Entry 1LOF (X-ray diffraction, 2.30 A resolution); this record covers chains A and C of the 4 polymer chains in the assembly.

[Chain A]
Name: Legume isolectin I (alpha chain)
Source organism: Lathyrus ochrus
Reference sequence: P04122 (LECB_LATOC); residue numbers follow UniProt; this construct covers 1-181
Amino-acid sequence (181 residues; each row starts with the number of its first residue):
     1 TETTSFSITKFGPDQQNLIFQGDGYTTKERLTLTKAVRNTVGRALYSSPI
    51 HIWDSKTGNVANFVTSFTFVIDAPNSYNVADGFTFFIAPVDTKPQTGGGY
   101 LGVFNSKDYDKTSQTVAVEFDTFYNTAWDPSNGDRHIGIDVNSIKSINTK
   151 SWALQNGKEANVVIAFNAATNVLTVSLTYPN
Construct notes: conflict Ala-153 (Lys in P04122)
Bound ions: Mn2+: Glu-119, Asp-121, Asp-129; Ca2+: Asp-121, Phe-123, Asn-125, Asp-129
UniProt features mapped onto this chain:
  - binding site (Mn(2+)): Glu-119, Asp-121, Asp-129, His-136
  - binding site (Ca(2+)): Asp-121, Phe-123, Asn-125, Asp-129
  - natural variant: Gln-16 (Q16P: In beta-2), Ser-66 (S66A: In beta-2), Ala-168 (A168G: In beta-2)

[Chain C]
Name: Legume isolectin I (alpha chain)
Source organism: Lathyrus ochrus
Reference sequence: P04122 (LECB_LATOC); residues 1-181 here = UniProt positions 1-181
Amino-acid sequence (181 residues; each row starts with the number of its first residue):
     1 TETTSFSITKFGPDQQNLIFQGDGYTTKERLTLTKAVRNTVGRALYSSPI
    51 HIWDSKTGNVANFVTSFTFVIDAPNSYNVADGFTFFIAPVDTKPQTGGGY
   101 LGVFNSKDYDKTSQTVAVEFDTFYNTAWDPSNGDRHIGIDVNSIKSINTK
   151 SWKLQNGKEANVVIAFNAATNVLTVSLTYPN
Unresolved in the structure: 181
Bound ions: Ca2+: Asp-121, Phe-123, Asn-125, Asp-129; Mn2+: Asp-121, Asp-129
UniProt features mapped onto this chain:
  - binding site (Mn(2+)): Glu-119, Asp-121, Asp-129, His-136
  - binding site (Ca(2+)): Asp-121, Phe-123, Asn-125, Asp-129
  - natural variant: Gln-16 (Q16P: In beta-2), Ser-66 (S66A: In beta-2), Ala-168 (A168G: In beta-2)

[How chain A and chain C interact]
Contacting residue pairs (29):
  Thr-1(A) with Ile-8(C); Thr-9(C), hydrogen bond (backbone-backbone)
  Glu-2(A) with Ser-7(C); Gln-15(C), hydrogen bond
  Thr-3(A) with Phe-6(C); Ser-7(C), hydrogen bond (backbone-backbone)
  Thr-4(A) with Ser-5(C); Tyr-46(C)
  Ser-5(A) with Thr-4(C); Ser-5(C), hydrogen bond (backbone-backbone)
  Phe-6(A) with Thr-3(C)
  Ser-7(A) with Glu-2(C); Thr-3(C), hydrogen bond
  Thr-9(A) with Thr-1(C), hydrogen bond (backbone-backbone)
  Gln-15(A) with Glu-2(C), hydrogen bond
  Gln-16(A) with Pro-49(C); Val-90(C)
  Asn-17(A) with Ser-48(C); Pro-49(C)
  Tyr-46(A) with Thr-4(C); Ser-48(C), hydrogen bond
  Ser-47(A) with Ser-47(C); Pro-49(C)
  Ser-48(A) with Asn-17(C); Tyr-46(C), hydrogen bond; Ser-47(C), hydrogen bond
  Pro-49(A) with Gln-16(C); Asn-17(C); Ser-47(C)
Also at the interface, not in a pair above, chain A (18 interface residues in all): Ile-8, Lys-10, Val-90
Also at the interface, not in a pair above, chain C (18 interface residues in all): Lys-10

[Summary]
The chain A/chain C interface involves 18 residues from each chain, with 10 hydrogen bonds. Polar contacts
include Glu-2(A)/Gln-15(C), Ser-7(A)/Thr-3(C) and Gln-15(A)/Glu-2(C). UniProt lists 4 Mn2+-binding residues
and 4 Ca2+-binding residues on chain A; 4 Mn2+-binding residues and 4 Ca2+-binding residues on chain C.
Here chain A is Legume isolectin I (alpha chain) and chain C is Legume isolectin I (alpha chain), both from
Lathyrus ochrus. Entry 1LOF (X-ray structure of a biantennary octasaccharide-lectin complex at 2.3 angstroms
resolution) was determined by X-ray diffraction.
